PDB entry 5CFF | X-ray diffraction, 2.50 A resolution | chains C and H of the 4 polymer chains in the assembly

Chain C:
Name: Miranda
Source organism: Drosophila melanogaster
Reference sequence: Q9VDR7 (Q9VDR7_DROME); numbering as in UniProt (aligned over 514-589)
Sequence (95 residues; each row starts with the number of its first residue):
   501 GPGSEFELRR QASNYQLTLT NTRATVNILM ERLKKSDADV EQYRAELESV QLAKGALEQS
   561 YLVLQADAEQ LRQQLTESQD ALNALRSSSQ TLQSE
Not modelled in the structure: 501, 589-595
Modified / non-standard residues: Mse-530 (selenomethionine; parent Met)
Differences from the reference sequence: expression tag (501-513, 590-595)
What the authors report for this chain:
  - mutagenesis - L529E, L557E: abolished binding to another copy of this molecule
  - mutagenesis - L529E, L557E: abolished binding to Staufen (chain H)
  - mutagenesis - L529E, L557E: decreased binding to Brat
  - mutagenesis - L529E: unchanged localization

Chain H:
Name: Staufen
Source organism: Drosophila melanogaster
Notes: fragment: The fifth dsRNA-binding domain
Reference sequence: P25159 (STAU_DROME); residues 952-1018 here correspond to UniProt positions 953-1019 (UniProt number = residue number + 1)
Sequence (72 residues; each row starts with the number of its first residue):
   947 GPGSMKEQLL YLSKLLDFEV NFSDYPKGNH NEFLTIVTLS THPPQICHGV GKSSEESQND
  1007 AASNALKILS KL
Not modelled in the structure: 947-948, 973-977
Modified / non-standard residues: Mse-951 (selenomethionine)
Differences from the reference sequence: expression tag (947-951)
What the authors report for this chain:
  - mutagenesis - H994E: abolished binding to Miranda (chain C)
  - mutagenesis - H994E: abolished localization
  - mutagenesis - H994E: abolished binding to Mira CBDL

How chain C and chain H interact:
Residue-residue contacts (18):
  Arg-510(C) / Leu-1018(H)  hydrogen bond (side chain-backbone)
  Asn-514(C) / Lys-1017(H)
  Asn-514(C) / Leu-1018(H)  hydrogen bond (side chain-backbone)
  Leu-517(C) / Ile-1014(H)  hydrophobic
  Leu-517(C) / Lys-1017(H)
  Thr-518(C) / Pro-989(H)
  Thr-518(C) / Pro-990(H)
  Thr-518(C) / Gln-991(H)  hydrogen bond
  Asn-521(C) / Ile-992(H)
  Asn-521(C) / Cys-993(H)  hydrogen bond
  Asn-521(C) / Ile-1014(H)
  Thr-525(C) / Ile-982(H)
  Thr-525(C) / Ile-992(H)  hydrogen bond (side chain-backbone)
  Thr-525(C) / Cys-993(H)
  Thr-525(C) / His-994(H)
  Ile-528(C) / Leu-980(H)  hydrophobic
  Ile-528(C) / His-994(H)
  Arg-532(C) / Leu-980(H)
Also at the interface, not in a pair above, chain C (11 interface residues in all): Tyr-515, Thr-522, Leu-529
From the paper, about this interface:
  - interface residues, chain C: Ile-528(C)
  - hot spots on chain C (mutagenesis) - M530E, R532A: decreased binding to Staufen (chain H)
  - hot spots on chain H (mutagenesis) - Y971K: decreased binding to Miranda (chain C)
  - hot spots on chain H (mutagenesis) - I982A: abolished binding to Miranda (chain C)

In short:
The chain C/chain H interface involves 11 residues from each chain, with 5 hydrogen bonds. Polar contacts
include Arg-510(C)/Leu-1018(H), Asn-514(C)/Leu-1018(H) and Thr-518(C)/Gln-991(H). From the paper: L529E and
L557E of chain C abolish binding to another copy of this molecule; the interface residue Ile-528(C); 7
substitutions were tested in all.
Here chain C is Miranda and chain H is Staufen, both from Drosophila melanogaster. Entry 5CFF (Crystal
structure of Miranda/Staufen dsRBD5 complex) was determined by X-ray diffraction.
